PDB entry 4YG7 | X-ray diffraction, 3.77 A resolution | chains R and G of the 8 polymer chains in the assembly

# Chain R
Molecule: 50-nt DNA strand
Sequence (50 nucleotides; row label = number of the first residue in the row):
   698 GCTTATCCCCTTAAGGGGATATATATATATATATCCCCTTAAGGGGATAA

# Chain G
Protein: Antitoxin HipB
Organism: Escherichia coli (strain K12)
UniProt: P23873 (HIPB_ECOLI); residues 4-74 here = UniProt positions 4-74
Chain sequence (71 residues; numbered 4 to 74; the number before each row is that of its first residue):
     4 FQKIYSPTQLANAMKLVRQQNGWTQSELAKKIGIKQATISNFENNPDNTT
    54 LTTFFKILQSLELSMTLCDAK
Swiss-Prot annotation at these positions:
  - DNA-binding region: Arg21 to Asn47 (H-T-H motif)

# Chain R / chain G interface
Pairs across the interface - 13 pairs, chain R then chain G:
  DA739(R) - Asn48(G)  phosphate contact
  DA739(R) - Asn51(G)  hydrogen bond to the phosphate
  DG740(R) - Thr41(G)  sugar contact
  DG740(R) - Asn44(G)  phosphate contact
  DG740(R) - Asn51(G)  phosphate contact
  DG740(R) - Thr52(G)  phosphate contact
  DG740(R) - Thr53(G)  hydrogen bond to the phosphate
  DG740(R) - Thr56(G)  sugar contact
  DG741(R) - Ile37(G)  phosphate contact
  DG741(R) - Lys38(G)  base contact
  DG741(R) - Thr41(G)  hydrogen bond to the phosphate
  DG742(R) - Lys38(G)  hydrogen bond to the base
  DG743(R) - Lys38(G)  base contact
Also at the interface, not in a pair above, chain R (6 interface residues in all): DA744
Also at the interface, not in a pair above, chain G (10 interface residues in all): Ala40

# Overview
Chain R and chain G form an interface of 6 and 10 residues respectively; the contacts include 4 hydrogen
bonds. Polar contacts include DG742(R)-Lys38(G), DA739(R)-Asn51(G) and DG740(R)-Thr53(G). UniProt lists 2
mutagenesis sites on chain G.
Chain R is a 50-nt DNA strand and chain G is Antitoxin HipB (Escherichia coli (strain K12)); the structure,
Structure of FL autorepression promoter complex, was determined by X-ray diffraction, deposited together with
5K98, 4YG1 and 4YG4.
